PDB entry 6YL3 | electron microscopy, 1.98 A resolution | chains K and R of the 36 polymer chains in the assembly

Chain K:
Molecule: Urease subunit beta
Organism: Yersinia enterocolitica W22703
Notes: EC 3.5.1.5
Reference sequence: F4MWM8 (F4MWM8_YEREN); residues 31-162 here = UniProt positions 31-162
Amino-acid sequence (132 residues; numbered 31 to 162; the number before each row is that of its first residue):
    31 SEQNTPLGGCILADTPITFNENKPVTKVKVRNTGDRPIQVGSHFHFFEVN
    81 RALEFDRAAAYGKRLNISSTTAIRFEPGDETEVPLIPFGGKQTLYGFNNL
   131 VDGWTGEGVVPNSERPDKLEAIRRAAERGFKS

Chain R:
Molecule: Urease subunit alpha
Organism: Yersinia enterocolitica W22703
Notes: EC 3.5.1.5
Reference sequence: F4MWM7 (F4MWM7_YEREN); residues 2-572 here = UniProt positions 2-572
Amino-acid sequence (571 residues; each row starts with the number of its first residue):
     2 PQISRQEYAGLFGPTTGDKIRLGDTNLFIEIEKDLRGYGEESVYGGGKSL
    52 RDGMGANNHLTRDNGVLDLVITNVTIVDARLGVIKADVGIRDGKIAGIGK
   102 SGNPGVMDGVTPGLVVGVSTDAISGEHLILTAAGIDTHIHLISPQQAYHA
   152 LSNGVATFFGGGIGPTDGTNGTTVTPGPWNIRQMLRSVEGLPVNVGILGK
   202 GNSYGRGPLLEQAIAGVVGYKVHEDWGATANALRHSLRMADEMDIQVSVH
   252 TDSLNECGYVEDTIDAFEGRTIHTFHTEGAGGGHAPDIIRVASQPNVLPS
   302 STNPTLPYGVNSQAELFDMIMVCHNLNPNVPADVSFAESRVRPETIAAEN
   352 VLHDMGVISMFSSDSQAMGRVGENWLRVMQTANAMKASRGKLPEDAPGND
   402 NFRVLRYVAKITINPAIAQGVSHVIGSVEVGKMADLVLWDPRFFGAKPKM
   452 VIKGGMINWAAMGDPNASLPTPQPVFYRPMFGAMGKTMQDTCVTFVSQAA
   502 LDDGVKEKAGLDRQVIAVKNCRTISKHDLVRNDQTPNIEVDPETFAVKVD
   552 GVHATCEPIDTAAMNQRYFFG
Not modelled in the structure: 328-334
Modified positions: Lys-222 (lysine nz-carboxylic acid; KCX)
Bound ions: Ni2+ site 1: His-139, His-141, Lys-222, Asp-365; Ni2+ site 2: Lys-222, His-251, His-277
From the paper describing this entry:
  - post-translational modification sites: Lys-222
  - catalytic residues: His-325 (citing earlier work)

Chain K / chain R interface:
Residue-residue contacts (40):
  Asn-62(K) with Tyr-260(R), hydrogen bond
  Gly-64(K) with Tyr-260(R)
  Asp-65(K) with Pro-543(R)
  Arg-66(K) with Tyr-260(R), hydrogen bond (backbone-side chain); Glu-262(R), salt bridge; Asp-288(R), salt bridge; Arg-291(R)
  Pro-67(K) with Leu-255(R); Asn-256(R), hydrogen bond (backbone-side chain); Tyr-260(R)
  Ile-68(K) with Leu-255(R); Asn-256(R); Tyr-260(R)
  Gln-69(K) with Leu-255(R), hydrogen bond (backbone-backbone); Glu-257(R), hydrogen bond (backbone-backbone)
  Val-70(K) with Glu-257(R)
  Gly-71(K) with Glu-257(R), hydrogen bond (backbone-side chain)
  Phe-74(K) with Glu-257(R); Cys-258(R), hydrophobic
  Val-79(K) with Glu-257(R)
  Asn-80(K) with Asn-256(R), hydrogen bond (side chain-backbone); Glu-257(R), hydrogen bond (backbone-backbone); Cys-258(R); Gly-259(R), hydrogen bond (side chain-backbone); Tyr-260(R)
  Arg-81(K) with Asp-263(R), salt bridge
  Ala-82(K) with Tyr-260(R), hydrophobic
  Arg-104(K) with Ser-336(R), hydrogen bond (side chain-backbone)
  Tyr-125(K) with Tyr-205(R), hydrophobic
  Gly-126(K) with Tyr-205(R); Asn-232(R)
  Phe-127(K) with Thr-230(R); Ala-231(R); Asn-232(R), hydrogen bond (backbone-backbone)
  Asn-128(K) with Ala-231(R); Arg-235(R), hydrogen bond (backbone-side chain); Cys-258(R), hydrogen bond (side chain-backbone)
  Asn-129(K) with Asn-232(R), hydrogen bond; Arg-235(R), hydrogen bond
  Asp-132(K) with Tyr-205(R)
Also at the interface, not in a pair above, chain K (22 interface residues in all): Glu-78
Also at the interface, not in a pair above, chain R (21 interface residues in all): Val-261, Ala-286, Pro-287, Ser-340

In short:
22 residues of chain K and 21 residues of chain R are in contact; the contacts include 15 hydrogen bonds and 3
salt bridges. Among the polar pairs are Arg-66(K)/Glu-262(R), Arg-66(K)/Asp-288(R) and Arg-81(K)/Asp-263(R).
The Ni2+ site 1 is built by His-139(R), His-141(R), Lys-222(R) and Asp-365(R). From the paper: the catalytic
residue His-325(R); a modification site at Lys-222(R).
Here chain K is Urease subunit beta and chain R is Urease subunit alpha, both from Yersinia enterocolitica
W22703. Entry 6YL3 (High resolution cryo-EM structure of urease from the pathogen Yersinia enterocolitica) was
determined by electron microscopy.
